PDB entry 6WWE | electron microscopy, 3.90 A resolution | chains A and K of the 3 polymer chains in the assembly

[Chain A]
Protein: Tubulin alpha-1B chain
Organism: Sus scrofa
UniProt: Q2XVP4 (TBA1B_PIG); residue numbers follow UniProt; this construct covers 1-451
Sequence (451 residues; each row starts with the number of its first residue):
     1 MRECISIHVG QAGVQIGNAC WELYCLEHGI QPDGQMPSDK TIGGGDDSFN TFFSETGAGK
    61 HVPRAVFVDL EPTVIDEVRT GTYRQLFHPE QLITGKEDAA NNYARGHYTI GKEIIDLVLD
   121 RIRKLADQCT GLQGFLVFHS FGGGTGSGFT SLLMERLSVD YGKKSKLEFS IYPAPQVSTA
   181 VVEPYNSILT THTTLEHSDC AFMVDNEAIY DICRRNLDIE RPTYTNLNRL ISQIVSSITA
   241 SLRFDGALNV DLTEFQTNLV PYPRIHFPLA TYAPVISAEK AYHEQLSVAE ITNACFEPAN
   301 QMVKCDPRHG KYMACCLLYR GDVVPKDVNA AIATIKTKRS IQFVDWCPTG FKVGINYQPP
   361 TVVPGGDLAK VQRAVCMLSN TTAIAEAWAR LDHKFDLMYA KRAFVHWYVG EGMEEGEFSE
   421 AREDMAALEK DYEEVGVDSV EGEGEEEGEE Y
Unresolved in the structure: 442-451
Bound ions: Mg2+: Glu71, Asp98 (together with GTP)
Ligand contacts: GTP (guanosine-5'-triphosphate): Gly10, Gln11, Ala12, Gln15, Ile16, Asp69, Glu71, Asp98, Ala99, Ala100, Asn101, Ser140, Gly143, Gly144, Thr145, Ile171, Thr179, Asn206, Tyr224, Asn228
Curated features (UniProtKB/Swiss-Prot):
  - motif: Met1 to Cys4 (MREC motif)
  - active site: Glu254
  - binding site (GTP): Gly10, Gln11, Ala12, Gln15, Glu71, Ala99, Ser140, Gly143, Gly144, Thr145, Gly146, Thr179, Glu183, Asn206, Tyr224, Asn228, Leu252
  - binding site (Mg(2+)): Glu71
  - site: Tyr451 (Involved in polymerization)
  - modified residue: Lys40 (N6,N6,N6-trimethyllysine), Ser48 (Phosphoserine), Ser232 (Phosphoserine), Tyr282 (3'-nitrotyrosine), Arg339 (Omega-N-methylarginine), Ser439 (Phosphoserine), Glu443 (5-glutamyl polyglutamate), Glu445 (5-glutamyl polyglutamate), Tyr451 (3'-nitrotyrosine)
  - cross-link (Glycyl lysine isopeptide (Lys-Gly)): Lys326 (interchain with G-Cter in ubiquitin), Lys370 (interchain with G-Cter in ubiquitin)

[Chain K]
Protein: Kinesin-like protein KIF14
Organism: Mus musculus
UniProt: L0N7N1 (KIF14_MOUSE); numbering as in UniProt (aligned over 391-772)
Sequence (390 residues; each row starts with the number of its first residue):
   383 GPLGSPEFNS QVTVAVRVRP FSKREKTEKA SQVVFTNGEE ITVEHPDMKQ VYSFIYDVSF
   443 WSFDECHPGY ASQTTVYETL AAPLLDRAFE GYNTCLFAYG QTGSGKSYTM MGLNEEPGII
   503 PRFCEDLFAQ IAKKQTSEVS YHLEMSFFEV YNEKIHDLLV CKGENGQRKQ PLRAREHPVS
   563 GPYVEGLSMN VVSSYSDIQS WLELGNKQRA TAATGMNDKS SRSHSVFTLV MTQTKTEVVE
   623 GEEHDHRITS RINLVDLAGS ERCSTAHSSG QRLKEGVSIN KSLLTLGKVI SALSEQANGK
   683 RVFIPYREST LTWLLKESLG GNSKTAMIAT VSPAASNIEE TLSTLRYATQ ARLIVNIAKV
   743 NEDMNAKLIR ELKAEIEKLK AAQRSNRNID
Unresolved in the structure: 383-391, 751-772
Differences from the reference sequence: expression tag (383-390)
Curated features (UniProtKB/Swiss-Prot):
  - binding site (ATP): Gly482 to Ser489

[Chain A / chain K interface]
Residue-residue contacts - 24 pairs, chain A then chain K:
  Tyr108(A) with Cys645(K); Ser646(K), hydrogen bond; His649(K); Ser650(K), hydrogen bond (side chain-backbone); Leu655(K), hydrophobic
  Lys112(A) with His649(K)
  Arg402(A) with Leu666(K); Lys670(K)
  His406(A) with Lys663(K)
  Val409(A) with Val659(K); Lys663(K)
  Gly410(A) with Val659(K)
  Gly412(A) with Cys645(K); Val659(K)
  Glu414(A) with Ser642(K), hydrogen bond; Glu643(K); Arg644(K), hydrogen bond (side chain-backbone); Ser725(K), hydrogen bond
  Ser419(A) with Arg728(K)
  Glu420(A) with Tyr434(K); Leu724(K); Arg728(K), salt bridge
  Glu423(A) with Tyr434(K), hydrogen bond; Arg728(K), salt bridge
Interface residues without a listed pair, chain A (13 interface residues in all): Val405, Glu415
Interface residues without a listed pair, chain K (20 interface residues in all): Ser651, Asn662, Leu665, Tyr729

[In short]
13 residues of chain A and 20 residues of chain K are in contact, with 6 hydrogen bonds and 2 salt bridges.
Polar contacts include Glu420(A)-Arg728(K), Glu423(A)-Arg728(K) and Tyr108(A)-Ser646(K). Chain A binds GTP.
Chain A is Tubulin alpha-1B chain (Sus scrofa) and chain K is Kinesin-like protein KIF14 (Mus musculus); the
structure, Apo KIF14[391-772] in complex with a microtubule, was determined by electron microscopy together
with 6WWF, 6WWG, 6WWH, 6WWI, 6WWJ, 6WWK and 13 further entries from the same study.
